1JAN - chains A and I; structure by X-ray diffraction, 2.50 A resolution.

# Chain A
Protein: Matrix metallo proteinase-8 (PHE79 form)
From: Homo sapiens
Notes: EC 3.4.24.34; fragment: catalytic domain, residues 79 - 242
UniProt: P22894 (MM08_HUMAN); residues 79-242 here correspond to UniProt positions 99-262 (UniProt number = residue number + 20)
Chain sequence (164 residues; numbered 79 to 242; the number before each row is that of its first residue):
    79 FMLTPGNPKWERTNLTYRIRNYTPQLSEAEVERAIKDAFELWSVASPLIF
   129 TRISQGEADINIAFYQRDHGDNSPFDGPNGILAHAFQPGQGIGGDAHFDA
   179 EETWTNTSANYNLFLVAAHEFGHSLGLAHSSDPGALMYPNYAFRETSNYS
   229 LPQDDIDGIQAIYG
Bound ions: Ca2+ site 1: Asp137, Gly169, Gly171, Asp173; Zn2+ site 1: His147, Asp149, His162, His175; Ca2+ site 2: Asp154, Gly155, Asn157, Ile159, Asp177, Glu180; Zn2+ site 2: His197, His201, His207 (shared with Gly3(I), HOA_4(I) of chain I)
UniProt features mapped onto this chain:
  - active site: Glu198
  - binding site (Ca(2+)): Asp137, Asp154, Gly155, Asn157, Ile159, Gly169, Gly171, Asp173, Asp177, Glu180
  - binding site (Zn(2+)): His147, Asp149, His162, His175, His197, His201, His207
  - glycosylation (N-linked (GlcNAc...) asparagine): Asn92, Asn184, Asn226
What the authors report for this chain:
  - Zn2+ coordination: His175, His207
  - binding site for Pro-leu-gly-hydroxylamine inhibitor (chain I): His162, His207
  - contacts within the chain: Phe79-Asp232, Phe79-Gly236, Trp88-Leu93 (hydrophobic contact), Trp88-Leu203, Thr82-Gly204 (hydrophobic contact), Pro86-Gly204, Thr82-Ala206 (hydrophobic contact), Leu81-Ile240
  - conformationally variable residues (order/disorder transition): Phe79 to Asn85

# Chain I
Protein: Pro-leu-gly-hydroxylamine inhibitor
Chain sequence (4 residues; row label = number of the first residue in the row):
     1 PLGX
Modified positions: HOA (hydroxyamine) at position 4
Bound ions: Zn2+: Gly3, HOA_4 (shared with His197(A), His201(A), His207(A) of chain A)

# Interface between chain A and chain I
Pairs across the interface - 17 pairs, chain A then chain I:
  Ser151(A) - Pro1(I)
  Ala161(A) - Gly3(I)
  Ala161(A) - HOA_4(I)  hydrogen bond (backbone-backbone)
  His162(A) - Pro1(I)
  His162(A) - Leu2(I)
  His162(A) - Gly3(I)
  Ala163(A) - Pro1(I)
  Ala163(A) - Leu2(I)  hydrogen bond (backbone-backbone)
  Phe164(A) - Pro1(I)  hydrophobic
  His197(A) - HOA_4(I)  hydrogen bond (side chain-backbone)
  Glu198(A) - Leu2(I)
  Glu198(A) - HOA_4(I)  hydrogen bond (side chain-backbone)
  His201(A) - Leu2(I)
  His201(A) - Gly3(I)  hydrogen bond (side chain-backbone)
  His201(A) - HOA_4(I)
  His207(A) - Gly3(I)  hydrogen bond (side chain-backbone)
  His207(A) - HOA_4(I)
Other interface residues (no listed pair), chain A (11 interface residues in all): Thr82, Gln165

# In short
11 residues of chain A face 4 of chain I across their interface; the contacts include 6 hydrogen bonds. Among
the polar pairs are His197(A)-HOA_4(I), Glu198(A)-HOA_4(I) and His201(A)-Gly3(I). The paper reports a binding
site for Pro-leu-gly-hydroxylamine inhibitor (chain I) at His162(A) and His207(A); Zn2+ coordination by
His175(A) and His207(A).
Here chain A is Matrix metallo proteinase-8 (PHE79 form) (Homo sapiens) and chain I is
Pro-leu-gly-hydroxylamine inhibitor. Entry 1JAN (Complex of pro-leu-gly-hydroxylamine with the catalytic
domain of matrix metallo proteinase-8 (PHE79 form)) was determined by X-ray diffraction.
